PDB entry 5FKV | electron microscopy, 8.04 A resolution (very low resolution: no residue pairs are listed; an interface is given only as per-side residue counts) | chains A and C of the 7 polymer chains in the assembly

== Chain A ==
Name: DNA polymerase III subunit alpha
From: Escherichia coli K-12
Notes: EC 2.7.7.7
Reference sequence: P10443 (DPO3A_ECOLI); numbering as in UniProt (aligned over 1-1160)
Chain sequence (1160 residues; each row starts with the number of its first residue):
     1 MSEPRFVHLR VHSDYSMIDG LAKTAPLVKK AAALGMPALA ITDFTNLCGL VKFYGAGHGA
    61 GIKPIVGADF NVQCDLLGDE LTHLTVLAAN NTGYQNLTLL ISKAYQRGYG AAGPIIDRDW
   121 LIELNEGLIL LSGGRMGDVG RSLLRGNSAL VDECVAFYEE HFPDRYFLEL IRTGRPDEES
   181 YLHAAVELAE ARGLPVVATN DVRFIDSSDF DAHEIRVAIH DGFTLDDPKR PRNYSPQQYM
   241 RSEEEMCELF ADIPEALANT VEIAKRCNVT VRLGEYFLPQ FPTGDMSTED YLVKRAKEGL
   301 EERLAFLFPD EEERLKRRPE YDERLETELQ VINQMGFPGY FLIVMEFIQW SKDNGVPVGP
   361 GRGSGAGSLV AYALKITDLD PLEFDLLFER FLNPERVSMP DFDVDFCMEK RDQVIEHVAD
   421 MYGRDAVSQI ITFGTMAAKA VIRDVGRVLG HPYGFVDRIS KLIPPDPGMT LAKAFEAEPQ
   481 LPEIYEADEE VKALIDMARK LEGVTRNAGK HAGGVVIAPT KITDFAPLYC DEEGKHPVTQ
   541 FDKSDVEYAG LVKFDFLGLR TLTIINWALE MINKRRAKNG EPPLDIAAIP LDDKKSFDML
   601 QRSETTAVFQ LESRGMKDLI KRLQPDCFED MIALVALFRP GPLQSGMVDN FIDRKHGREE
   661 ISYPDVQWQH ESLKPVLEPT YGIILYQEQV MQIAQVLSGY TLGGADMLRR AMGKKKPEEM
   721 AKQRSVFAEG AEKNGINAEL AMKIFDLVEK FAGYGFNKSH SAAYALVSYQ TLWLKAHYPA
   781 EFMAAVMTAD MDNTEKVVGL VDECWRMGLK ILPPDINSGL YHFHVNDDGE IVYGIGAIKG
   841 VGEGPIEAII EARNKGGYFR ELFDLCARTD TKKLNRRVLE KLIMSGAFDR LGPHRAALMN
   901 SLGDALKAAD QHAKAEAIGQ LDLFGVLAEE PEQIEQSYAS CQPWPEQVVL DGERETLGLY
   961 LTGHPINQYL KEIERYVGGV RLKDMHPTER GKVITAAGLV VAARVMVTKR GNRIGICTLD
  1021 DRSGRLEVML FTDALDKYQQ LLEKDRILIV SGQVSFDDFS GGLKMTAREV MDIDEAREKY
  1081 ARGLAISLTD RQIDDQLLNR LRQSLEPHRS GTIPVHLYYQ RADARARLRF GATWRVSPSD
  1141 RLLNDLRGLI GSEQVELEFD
Unresolved in the structure: 928-942
Differences from the reference sequence: engineered mutation Leu921 (Ala in P10443), Leu923 (Met in P10443)
Curated features (UniProtKB/Swiss-Prot):
  - mutagenesis: Gln920 to Phe924 (Loss of interaction with beta sliding clamp (dnaN))
What the authors report for this chain:
  - binding site for Primer-template duplex DNA: Gly842 to Gly856, Arg877
  - binding site for Primer-template duplex DNA: Lys872, Asn875 to Gly886

== Chain C ==
Name: DNA polymerase III beta
From: Escherichia coli K-12
Notes: EC 2.7.7.7
Reference sequence: P0A988 (DPO3B_ECOLI); numbering as in UniProt (aligned over 1-366)
Chain sequence (366 residues; numbered 1 to 366; the number before each row is that of its first residue):
     1 MKFTVEREHL LKPLQQVSGP LGGRPTLPIL GNLLLQVADG TLSLTGTDLE MEMVARVALV
    61 QPHEPGATTV PARKFFDICR GLPEGAEIAV QLEGERMLVR SGRSRFSLST LPAADFPNLD
   121 DWQSEVEFTL PQATMKRLIE ATQFSMAHQD VRYYLNGMLF ETEGEELRTV ATDGHRLAVC
   181 SMPIGQSLPS HSVIVPRKGV IELMRMLDGG DNPLRVQIGS NNIRAHVGDF IFTSKLVDGR
   241 FPDYRRVLPK NPDKHLEAGC DLLKQAFARA AILSNEKFRG VRLYVSENQL KITANNPEQE
   301 EAEEILDVTY SGAEMEIGFN VSYVLDVLNA LKCENVRMML TDSVSSVQIE DAASQSAAYV
   361 VMPMRL
Curated features (UniProtKB/Swiss-Prot):
  - binding site (DNA): Arg24, Arg73, Gln149, Tyr153, Tyr154
  - mutagenesis: Arg24 (R24A: Mild defect in DNA replication, impaired loading of clamp on DNA, polymerase speed is wild-type. More severe replication defect and very poor clamp loading; when associated with A-149), Gly66 (G66E: In dnaN159; a temperature- and UV-sensitive mutation, displays altered DNA polymerase usage, chronically induced SOS response; when associated with A-174), Ala133 (A133T: Reduction of synthesis of beta*, probably due to mutation of its promoter), Met135 (M135L: 3-fold reduction of synthesis of beta*, probably due to loss of its start codon), Met146 (M146L: No effect on synthesis of beta*), Gln149 (Q149A: Mild defect in DNA replication, impaired loading of clamp on DNA, polymerase speed is wild-type. More severe replication defect and very poor clamp loading; when associated with A-24), Tyr153 to Tyr154 (Very poor loading of clamp on DNA, polymerase speed is wild-type), Gly174 (G174A: In dnaN159; a temperature- and UV-sensitive mutation, displays altered DNA polymerase usage, chronically induced SOS response; when associated with A-66), Gln265 to Leu366 (In dnaN806; temperature sensitive), Ile272 to Leu273 (Monomeric in solution, binds very tightly to subunit delta (holA). The monomer binds tightly to linear and circular DNA. Cannot bind both Pol III and IV simultaneously)

== Interface between chain A and chain C ==
At this resolution (8 A) residue pairs are not listed: 22 residues of chain A and 28 of chain C lie at the interface.
Interface features reported in the paper:
  - interface residues, chain A: Gln920(A), Arg1004(A)
  - interface residues, chain C: Arg24(C)

== Overview ==
22 residues of chain A and 28 residues of chain C are in contact. From UniProt: 3 mutagenesis sites on chain
A; 5 DNA-binding residues and 13 mutagenesis sites on chain C. From the paper: a binding site for
Primer-template duplex DNA at Gly842(A), Arg877(A) and Lys872(A) among others; interface residues Gln920(A),
Arg1004(A) and Arg24(C).
Here chain A is DNA polymerase III subunit alpha and chain C is DNA polymerase III beta, both from Escherichia
coli K-12. Entry 5FKV (cryo-EM structure of the E. coli replicative DNA polymerase complex bound to DNA (DNA
polymerase III ...) was determined by electron microscopy (same publication as 5FKU and 5FKW).
